8FND - chains D and E of the 12 polymer chains in the assembly; structure by electron microscopy, 3.00 A resolution.

# Chain D
Protein: Lamina-associated polypeptide 2, isoform alpha, Integrase chimera
From: Homo sapiens
Notes: EC 2.7.7.-, 3.1.-.-
UniProt: chimeric construct of P42166, P12497: residues -53 to -3 from P42166 (LAP2A_HUMAN) positions 50-100 (UniProt number = residue number + 103); residues 1-288 from P12497 positions 1148-1435 (UniProt number = residue number + 1147)
Chain sequence (364 residues; numbered -75 to 288; the number before each row is that of its first residue; numbers below 1 keep their minus sign (Gly-75 is residue -75)):
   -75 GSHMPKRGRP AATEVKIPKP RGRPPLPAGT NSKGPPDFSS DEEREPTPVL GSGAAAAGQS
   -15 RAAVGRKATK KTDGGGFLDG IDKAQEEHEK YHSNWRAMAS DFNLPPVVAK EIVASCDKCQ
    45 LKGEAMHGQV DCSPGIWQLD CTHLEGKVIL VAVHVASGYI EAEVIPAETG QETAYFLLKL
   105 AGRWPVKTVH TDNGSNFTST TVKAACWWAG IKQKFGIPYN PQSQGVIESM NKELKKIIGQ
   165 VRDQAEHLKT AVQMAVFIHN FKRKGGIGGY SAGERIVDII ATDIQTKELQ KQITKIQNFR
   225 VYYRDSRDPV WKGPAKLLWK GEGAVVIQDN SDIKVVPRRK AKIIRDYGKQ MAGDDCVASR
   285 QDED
Disordered / not traced: -75 to 221, 269-288
Differences from the reference sequence: expression tag (-75 to -54); conflict Gln-17 (Arg86 in P42166); linker (-2 to 0); engineered mutation Lys138 (Glu1285 in P12497)
Curated features (UniProtKB/Swiss-Prot):
  - modified residue: Thr-46 (Phosphothreonine), Ser-44 (Phosphoserine), Ser-37 (Phosphoserine), Ser-36 (Phosphoserine), Thr-29 (Phosphothreonine), Ser-24 (Phosphoserine), Arg-15 (Omega-N-methylarginine)
  - zinc finger: Asp3 to Gln44 (Integrase-type)
  - DNA-binding region: Phe223 to Asp270 (Integrase-type)
  - binding site (Zn(2+)): His12, His16, Cys40, Cys43
  - binding site (Mg(2+)): Asp64, Asp116, Glu152
From the paper describing this entry:
  - binding site for the 27-nt DNA strand (chain E): Lys138
  - mutagenesis - G140A (3- to 5-fold), G140S (3- to 5-fold), Q148H (5- to 10-fold), Q148K (5- to 10-fold), Q148R (5- to 10-fold): decreased catalytic activity
  - mutagenesis - E138K: unchanged catalytic activity
  - catalytic residues: Glu152 (citing earlier work)
  - mutagenesis - E138K/G140A/Q148K (1.0 kcal/mol): decreased binding to DTG (from molecular simulation)

# Chain E
Molecule: 27-nt DNA strand
Sequence (27 nucleotides; each row starts with the number of its first residue):
    15 ACTGCTAGAG ATTTTCCCGC CCACGCT
Disordered / not traced: 34-41

# Interface between chain D and chain E
Residue-residue contacts - 8 pairs, chain D then chain E:
  Trp243(D) with DA15(E), base contact; DC16(E), base contact
  Glu246(D) with DC16(E), base contact; DT17(E), base contact
  Gly247(D) with DC16(E), base contact; DT17(E), sugar contact
  Ala248(D) with DC16(E), hydrogen bond to the base
  Arg263(D) with DG18(E), salt bridge to the phosphate
Interface residues without a listed pair, chain D (10 interface residues in all): Leu242, Gly245, Val250, Val259, Pro261

# Summary
10 residues of chain D and 4 residues of chain E are in contact; the contacts include 1 hydrogen bond and 1
salt bridge. Polar contacts include Ala248(D)-DC16(E) and Arg263(D)-DG18(E). From the paper: the catalytic
residue Glu152(D); G140A, G140S and Q148H of chain D, among others, reduce catalytic activity; 7 substitutions
were tested in all.
Here chain D is Lamina-associated polypeptide 2, isoform alpha, Integrase chimera (Homo sapiens) and chain E
is a 27-nt DNA strand. Entry 8FND (Structure of E138K HIV-1 intasome with Dolutegravir bound) was determined
by electron microscopy (same publication as 8FNG, 8FNH, 8FNJ, 8FNL, 8FNM, 8FNO, 8FNP and 8FNQ).
